3K92 - chains C and F of the 6 polymer chains in the assembly; structure by X-ray diffraction, 2.30 A resolution.

Chain C (and F):
Molecule: NAD-specific glutamate dehydrogenase
From: Bacillus subtilis
Notes: EC 1.4.1.2; chain F of this document is another copy of the same molecule, construct and numbering; everything in this record applies to it too
UniProtKB: P39633 (DHE2_BACSU); numbering as in UniProt (aligned over 1-424)
Chain sequence (424 residues; row label = number of the first residue in the row):
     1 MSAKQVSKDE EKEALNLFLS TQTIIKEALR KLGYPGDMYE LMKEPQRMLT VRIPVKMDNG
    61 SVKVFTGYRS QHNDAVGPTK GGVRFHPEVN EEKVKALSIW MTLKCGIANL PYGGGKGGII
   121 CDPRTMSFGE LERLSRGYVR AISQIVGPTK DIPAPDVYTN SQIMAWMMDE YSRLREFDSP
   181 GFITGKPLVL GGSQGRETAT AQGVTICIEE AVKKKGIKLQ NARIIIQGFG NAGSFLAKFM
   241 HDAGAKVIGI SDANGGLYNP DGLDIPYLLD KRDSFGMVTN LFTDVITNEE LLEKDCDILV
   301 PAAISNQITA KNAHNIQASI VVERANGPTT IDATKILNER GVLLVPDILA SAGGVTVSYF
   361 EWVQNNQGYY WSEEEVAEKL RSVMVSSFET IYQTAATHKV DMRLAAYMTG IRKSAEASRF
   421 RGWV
Not modelled in the structure: 1-15 (chain F: 1-13, 270-285)
Sequence notes: engineered mutation K93 (Glu in P39633)
Swiss-Prot annotation at these positions:
  - active site: K116 (Proton donor)
  - binding site (substrate): K80, K104, S358
  - binding site (NAD(+)): T200, N231
  - site: D156 (Important for catalysis)
  - mutagenesis: E27 (E27F: Increase of thermostability 8 degrees Celsius higher than that of the wild-type), D122 (D122N: Unable to control gltAB expression via an inhibitory interactions with the transcriptional regulator GltC. Reduces the affinity for glutamate and ammonium), Q144 (Q144R: Increase of thermostability 20 degrees Celsius higher than that of the wild-type), Y158 (Y158H: Reduces the affinity for glutamate and ammonium), S234 (S234R: Reduces the affinity for glutamate and ammonium)

Interface between chain C and chain F:
Contacting residue pairs (41):
  D37(C) - V62(F)
  E40(C) - R52(F)  hydrogen bond (backbone-side chain)
  L41(C) - P54(F)  hydrophobic
  K43(C) - R52(F)
  E44(C) - R52(F)
  P45(C) - R52(F)
  Q46(C) - T50(F)
  Q46(C) - V51(F)
  Q46(C) - R52(F)  hydrogen bond (backbone-backbone)
  R47(C) - T50(F)
  R47(C) - V51(F)
  R47(C) - Q144(F)
  M48(C) - M48(F)
  M48(C) - L49(F)
  M48(C) - T50(F)  hydrogen bond (backbone-backbone)
  L49(C) - R47(F)
  L49(C) - M48(F)
  T50(C) - Q46(F)
  T50(C) - R47(F)
  T50(C) - M48(F)  hydrogen bond (backbone-backbone)
  V51(C) - Q46(F)
  R52(C) - E40(F)  hydrogen bond (side chain-backbone)
  R52(C) - E44(F)
  R52(C) - P45(F)
  R52(C) - Q46(F)  hydrogen bond (backbone-backbone)
  P54(C) - W423(F)
  V62(C) - D37(F)
  V62(C) - W423(F)
  V62(C) - V424(F)  hydrophobic
  V64(C) - E40(F)
  V64(C) - L41(F)
  Q144(C) - R47(F)
  Q144(C) - Q144(F)  hydrogen bond (side chain-backbone)
  Q144(C) - I145(F)
  Q144(C) - K150(F)
  I145(C) - Q144(F)
  I145(C) - I145(F)  hydrophobic
  K150(C) - Q144(F)
  W423(C) - P54(F)
  W423(C) - V62(F)
  V424(C) - V62(F)  hydrophobic
Also at the interface, not in a pair above, chain C (23 interface residues in all): E91, A141
Also at the interface, not in a pair above, chain F (23 interface residues in all): K43, V64, E91, A141

Summary:
The chain C/chain F interface involves 23 residues from each chain; the contacts include 7 hydrogen bonds.
Polar pairs include E40(C)-R52(F), Q144(C)-Q144(F) and Q46(C)-R52(F). From UniProt: active-site residue
K116(C), 3 substrate-binding residues, NAD+-binding residues T200(C) and N231(C) and 5 mutagenesis sites on
chain C.
Chain C and chain F are both NAD-specific glutamate dehydrogenase (Bacillus subtilis); the structure, Crystal
structure of a E93K mutant of the majour Bacillus subtilis glutamate dehydrogenase RocG, was determined by
X-ray diffraction, deposited together with 3K8Z.
